PDB entry 5BSX | X-ray diffraction, 1.78 A resolution | chains A and B

== Chain A (and B) ==
Name: Capsid protein
Organism: Norwalk virus
Notes: fragment: protruding domain, residues 224-538; chain B of this document is another copy of the same molecule, construct and numbering; everything in this record applies to it too
Reference sequence: Q5F4T5 (Q5F4T5_9CALI); residue numbers follow UniProt; this construct covers 224-538
Chain sequence (315 residues; numbered 224 to 538; the number before each row is that of its first residue):
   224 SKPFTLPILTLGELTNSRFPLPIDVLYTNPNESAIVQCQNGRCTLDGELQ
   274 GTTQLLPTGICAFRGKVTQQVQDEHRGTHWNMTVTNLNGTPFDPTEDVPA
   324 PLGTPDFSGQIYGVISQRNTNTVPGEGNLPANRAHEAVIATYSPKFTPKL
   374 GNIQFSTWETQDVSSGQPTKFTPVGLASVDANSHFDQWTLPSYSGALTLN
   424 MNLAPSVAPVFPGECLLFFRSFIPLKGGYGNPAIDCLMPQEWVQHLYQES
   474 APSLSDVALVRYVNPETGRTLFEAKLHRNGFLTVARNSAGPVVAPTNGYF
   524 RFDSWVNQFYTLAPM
Unresolved in the structure: 224, 345-350 (chain B: 224)
Ligand contacts: citrate anion (FLC): N342, A354, N355, R356, D385, S387

== Interface between chain A and chain B ==
Residue-residue contacts (94; chain A residue first):
  P230(A) - Q471(B)
  I231(A) - Q471(B)  hydrogen bond (backbone-side chain)
  L232(A) - Q471(B)
  G235(A) - L279(B)
  E236(A) - L278(B)
  E236(A) - L279(B)
  E236(A) - Y470(B)
  L237(A) - L279(B)
  T238(A) - L279(B)
  T238(A) - P280(B)
  T238(A) - T281(B)
  P243(A) - T281(B)
  L244(A) - T281(B)
  L244(A) - K393(B)
  P245(A) - T281(B)
  P245(A) - R287(B)
  L278(A) - E236(B)
  L279(A) - G235(B)
  L279(A) - E236(B)
  L279(A) - L237(B)
  L279(A) - T238(B)
  P280(A) - T238(B)
  P280(A) - P280(B)  hydrophobic
  P280(A) - E464(B)
  T281(A) - T238(B)
  T281(A) - P243(B)
  T281(A) - L244(B)
  T281(A) - P245(B)
  Y335(A) - V337(B)
  Y335(A) - A357(B)
  V337(A) - Y335(B)
  V337(A) - V397(B)  hydrophobic
  S339(A) - P447(B)
  R341(A) - I446(B)  hydrogen bond (side chain-backbone)
  R341(A) - P447(B)
  R341(A) - L448(B)
  R341(A) - G453(B)  hydrogen bond (side chain-backbone)
  R341(A) - N454(B)  hydrogen bond
  R341(A) - P455(B)
  L352(A) - Y452(B)
  L352(A) - G453(B)
  P353(A) - G451(B)
  P353(A) - Y452(B)
  P353(A) - G453(B)  hydrogen bond (backbone-backbone)
  A354(A) - G451(B)
  A354(A) - Y452(B)  hydrophobic
  N355(A) - L448(B)
  N355(A) - G450(B)
  N355(A) - G451(B)  hydrogen bond (backbone-backbone)
  N355(A) - Y452(B)
  N355(A) - G453(B)  hydrogen bond (side chain-backbone)
  R356(A) - L448(B)
  R356(A) - K449(B)
  A357(A) - L448(B)
  A357(A) - K449(B)  hydrogen bond (backbone-side chain)
  H358(A) - K449(B)
  E359(A) - E359(B)
  K393(A) - L244(B)
  K393(A) - P447(B)
  I446(A) - R341(B)  hydrogen bond (backbone-side chain)
  P447(A) - S339(B)
  P447(A) - R341(B)
  P447(A) - K393(B)
  L448(A) - R341(B)
  L448(A) - N355(B)
  L448(A) - R356(B)
  L448(A) - A357(B)
  K449(A) - R356(B)
  K449(A) - A357(B)  hydrogen bond (side chain-backbone)
  K449(A) - H358(B)
  G450(A) - N355(B)
  G451(A) - P353(B)
  G451(A) - A354(B)
  G451(A) - N355(B)  hydrogen bond (backbone-backbone)
  Y452(A) - V346(B)  hydrophobic
  Y452(A) - E349(B)
  Y452(A) - L352(B)
  Y452(A) - P353(B)
  Y452(A) - A354(B)
  Y452(A) - N355(B)
  G453(A) - R341(B)  hydrogen bond (backbone-side chain)
  G453(A) - L352(B)
  G453(A) - P353(B)  hydrogen bond (backbone-backbone)
  G453(A) - N355(B)  hydrogen bond (backbone-side chain)
  N454(A) - R341(B)  hydrogen bond
  P455(A) - R341(B)
  E464(A) - P280(B)
  E464(A) - Q467(B)
  Q467(A) - E464(B)
  Q467(A) - Q467(B)
  Y470(A) - E236(B)
  Q471(A) - P230(B)
  Q471(A) - I231(B)  hydrogen bond (side chain-backbone)
  Q471(A) - L232(B)
Other interface residues (no listed pair), chain A (44 interface residues in all): T395, V397, F445
Other interface residues (no listed pair), chain B (47 interface residues in all): T395, F445

== In short ==
The interface between chain A and chain B involves 44 residues on one side and 47 on the other; the contacts
include 16 hydrogen bonds. Polar pairs include I231(A)-Q471(B), R341(A)-I446(B) and R341(A)-G453(B). Chain A
binds citrate anion.
Both chains are Capsid protein (Norwalk virus). Entry 5BSX (Crystal structure of GII.10 P domain in complex
with disinfectant Puregreen24) was determined by X-ray diffraction (same publication as 5BSY).
